PDB entry 2JL1 | X-ray diffraction, 1.96 A resolution | chain A

[Chain A]
Protein: Triphenylmethane reductase
Source organism: Citrobacter SP. MY-5
UniProt: Q2TNI4 (Q2TNI4_9ENTR); numbering as in UniProt (aligned over 2-287)
Chain sequence (287 residues; numbered 1 to 287; the number before each row is that of its first residue):
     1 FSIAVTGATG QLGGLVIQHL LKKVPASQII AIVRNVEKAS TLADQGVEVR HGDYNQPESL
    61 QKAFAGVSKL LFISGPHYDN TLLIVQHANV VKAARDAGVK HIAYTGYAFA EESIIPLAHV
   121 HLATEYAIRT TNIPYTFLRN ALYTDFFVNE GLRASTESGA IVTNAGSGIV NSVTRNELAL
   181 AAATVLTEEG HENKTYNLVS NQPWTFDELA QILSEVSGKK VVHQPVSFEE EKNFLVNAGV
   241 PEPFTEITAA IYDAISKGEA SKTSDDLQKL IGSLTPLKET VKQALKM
Construct notes: conflict Thr156 (Ile in Q2TNI4), Thr245 (Ala in Q2TNI4)
Residues lining bound ligands: NADP (NAP; NADP nicotinamide-adenine-dinucleotide phosphate): Gly7, Thr9, Gly10, Gln11, Leu12, Gly13, Arg34, Asn35, Lys38, Gly52, Asp53, Tyr54, Asn55, Ile73, Ser74, Gly75, Pro76, His77, Gln86, Ala141, Leu142, Tyr143, Arg175

[Summary]
Chain A binds NADP.
Chain A is Triphenylmethane reductase (Citrobacter SP. MY-5); the structure, Structural insight into
bioremediation of triphenylmethane dyes by Citrobacter sp. triphenylmethane reductase, was determined by X-ray
diffraction (same publication as 2VRB and 2VRC).
